8V0Z - chains A and B; structure by X-ray diffraction, 4.56 A resolution (low resolution: residue-level contacts below are approximate; hydrogen-bond / salt-bridge calls are withheld).

== Chain A (and B) ==
Molecule: Integrase
Organism: Human immunodeficiency virus 1
Notes: EC 2.7.7.-, 3.1.-.-; chain B of this document is another copy of the same molecule, construct and numbering; everything in this record applies to it too
UniProt: P12497 (POL_HV1N5); residues 2-288 here correspond to UniProt positions 1149-1435 (UniProt number = residue number + 1147)
Amino-acid sequence (293 residues; each row starts with the number of its first residue):
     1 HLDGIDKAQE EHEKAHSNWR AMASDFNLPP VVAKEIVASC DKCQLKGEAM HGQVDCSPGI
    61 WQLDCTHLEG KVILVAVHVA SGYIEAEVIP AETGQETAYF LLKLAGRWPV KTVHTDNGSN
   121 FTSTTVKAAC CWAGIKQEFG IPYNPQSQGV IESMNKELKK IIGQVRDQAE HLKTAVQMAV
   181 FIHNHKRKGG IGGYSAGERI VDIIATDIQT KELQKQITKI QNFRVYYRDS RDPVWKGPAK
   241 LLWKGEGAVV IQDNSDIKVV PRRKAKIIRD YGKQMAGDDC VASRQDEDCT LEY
Not modelled in the structure: 1-54, 140-145, 276-293 (chain B: 1-55, 139-143, 277-293)
Sequence notes: cloning artifact (1); engineered mutation Ala15 (Tyr1162 in P12497), Cys131 (Trp1278 in P12497), His185 (Phe1332 in P12497); expression tag (289-293)
Residues lining bound ligands:
  - LF0 ((2S)-tert-butoxy[4-(3,4-dihydro-2H-chromen-6-yl)-2-methylquinolin-3-yl]ethanoic acid), molecule 1: Gln95, Glu96, Thr125, Trp132
  - LF0, molecule 2: Gln168, Ala169, Glu170, His171, Lys173, Thr174, Met178
UniProt features mapped onto this chain:
  - zinc finger: Asp3 to Gln44 (Integrase-type)
  - DNA-binding region: Phe223 to Asp270 (Integrase-type)
  - binding site (Zn(2+)): His12, His16, Cys40, Cys43
  - binding site (Mg(2+)): Asp64, Asp116, Glu152

== Chain A / chain B interface ==
Contacting residue pairs (50; chain A residue first):
  Tyr83(A) - Gly106(B)
  Tyr83(A) - Arg107(B)
  Glu85(A) - Lys103(B)
  Glu85(A) - Arg107(B)
  Glu87(A) - Lys103(B)
  Tyr99(A) - Glu87(B)
  Tyr99(A) - Val88(B)
  Tyr99(A) - Lys173(B)
  Tyr99(A) - Thr174(B)
  Tyr99(A) - Gln177(B)
  Leu102(A) - Thr174(B)
  Leu102(A) - Gln177(B)
  Leu102(A) - Met178(B)
  Lys103(A) - Glu85(B)
  Lys103(A) - Glu87(B)
  Lys103(A) - Gln177(B)
  Ala105(A) - Phe181(B)
  Gly106(A) - Tyr83(B)
  Gly106(A) - Phe181(B)
  Gly106(A) - Asn184(B)
  Arg107(A) - Tyr83(B)
  Arg107(A) - Glu85(B)
  Arg107(A) - Arg107(B)
  Arg107(A) - Trp108(B)
  Trp108(A) - Arg107(B)
  Trp108(A) - Trp108(B)
  Trp132(A) - Phe181(B)
  Trp132(A) - Ile182(B)
  Lys173(A) - Tyr99(B)
  Thr174(A) - Leu102(B)
  Gln177(A) - Tyr99(B)
  Gln177(A) - Leu102(B)
  Gln177(A) - Lys103(B)
  Met178(A) - Leu102(B)
  Val180(A) - Gly106(B)
  Phe181(A) - Ala105(B)
  Phe181(A) - Gly106(B)
  Phe181(A) - Trp132(B)
  Phe181(A) - Ala133(B)
  Asn184(A) - Gly106(B)
  His185(A) - Ala105(B)
  His185(A) - Trp108(B)
  His185(A) - Pro109(B)
  Gly193(A) - Lys211(B)
  Arg199(A) - Arg107(B)
  Val201(A) - Val201(B)
  Val201(A) - Ile204(B)
  Asp202(A) - Ala205(B)
  Asp202(A) - Gln209(B)
  Ala205(A) - Val201(B)
Interface residues without a listed pair, chain A (28 interface residues in all): Val88, Pro109, Ile182, Ile200
Interface residues without a listed pair, chain B (28 interface residues in all): Asp202, Ile208

== Summary ==
The chain A/chain B interface involves 28 residues from each chain. Ligands of chain A: compound LF0. UniProt
lists a DNA-binding region, 4 Zn2+-binding residues and 3 Mg2+-binding residues on chain A.
Chain A and chain B are both Integrase (Human immunodeficiency virus 1); the structure, HIV-1 Integrase F185H
W131C Complexed with Allosteric Inhibitor BI-D, was determined by X-ray diffraction together with 8USY and
8V9C from the same study.
